Entry 8GTO (electron microscopy, 3.20 A resolution); this record covers chains A and H of the 9 polymer chains in the assembly.

Chain A:
Protein: Spike glycoprotein
From: Severe acute respiratory syndrome coronavirus 2
UniProt: P0DTC2 (SPIKE_SARS2); numbering as in UniProt; present here: 1-68, 71-1273
Sequence (1271 residues; row label = number of the first residue in the row; note: 2 numbers in that range are skipped by the numbering (no residue carries them; nothing is unmodelled there)):
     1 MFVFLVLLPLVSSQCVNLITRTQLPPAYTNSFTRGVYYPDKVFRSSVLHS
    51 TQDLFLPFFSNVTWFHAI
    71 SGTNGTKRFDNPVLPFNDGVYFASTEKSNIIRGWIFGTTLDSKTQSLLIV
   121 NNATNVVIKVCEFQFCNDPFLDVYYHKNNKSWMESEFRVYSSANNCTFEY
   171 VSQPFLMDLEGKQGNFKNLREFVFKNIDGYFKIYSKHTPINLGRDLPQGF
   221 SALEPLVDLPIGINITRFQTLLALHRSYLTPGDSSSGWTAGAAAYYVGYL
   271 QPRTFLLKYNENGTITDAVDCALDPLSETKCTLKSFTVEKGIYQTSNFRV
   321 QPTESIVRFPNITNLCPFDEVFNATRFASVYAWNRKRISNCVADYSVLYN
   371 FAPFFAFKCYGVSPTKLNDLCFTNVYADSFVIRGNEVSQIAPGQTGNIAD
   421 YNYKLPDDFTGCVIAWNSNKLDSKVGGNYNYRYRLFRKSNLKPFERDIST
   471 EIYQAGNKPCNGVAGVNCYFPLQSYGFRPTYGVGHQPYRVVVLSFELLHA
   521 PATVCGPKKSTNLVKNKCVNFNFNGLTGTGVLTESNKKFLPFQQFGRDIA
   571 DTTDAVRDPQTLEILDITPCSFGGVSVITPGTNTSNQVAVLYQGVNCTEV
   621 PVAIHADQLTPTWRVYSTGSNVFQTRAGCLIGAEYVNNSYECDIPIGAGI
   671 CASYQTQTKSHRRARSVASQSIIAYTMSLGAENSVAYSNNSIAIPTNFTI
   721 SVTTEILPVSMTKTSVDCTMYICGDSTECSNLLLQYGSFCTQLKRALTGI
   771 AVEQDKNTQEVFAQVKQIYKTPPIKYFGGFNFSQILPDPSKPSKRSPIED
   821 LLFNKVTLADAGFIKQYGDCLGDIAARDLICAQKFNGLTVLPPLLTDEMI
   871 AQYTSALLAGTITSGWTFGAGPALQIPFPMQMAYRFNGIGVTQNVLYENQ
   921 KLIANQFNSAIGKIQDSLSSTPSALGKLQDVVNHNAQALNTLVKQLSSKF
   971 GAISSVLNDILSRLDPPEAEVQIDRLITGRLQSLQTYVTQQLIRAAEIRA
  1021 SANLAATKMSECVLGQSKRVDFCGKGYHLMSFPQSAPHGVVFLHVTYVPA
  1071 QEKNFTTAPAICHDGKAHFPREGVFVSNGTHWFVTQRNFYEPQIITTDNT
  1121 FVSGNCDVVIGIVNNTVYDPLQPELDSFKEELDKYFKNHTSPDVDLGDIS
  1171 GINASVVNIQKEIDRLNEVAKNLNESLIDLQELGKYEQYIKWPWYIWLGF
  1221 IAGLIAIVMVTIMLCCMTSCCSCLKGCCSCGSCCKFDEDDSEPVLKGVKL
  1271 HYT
Not modelled in the structure: 1-24, 71-77, 145-152, 179-185, 247-257, 622-639, 677-689, 827-853, 940-943, 1147-1273
Differences from the reference sequence: variant Ile-19 (Thr in P0DTC2), Asp-142 (Gly in P0DTC2), Gly-213 (Val in P0DTC2), Asp-339 (Gly in P0DTC2), Phe-371 (Ser in P0DTC2), Pro-373 (Ser in P0DTC2), Phe-375 (Ser in P0DTC2), Ala-376 (Thr in P0DTC2), Asn-405 (Asp in P0DTC2), Ser-408 (Arg in P0DTC2), Asn-417 (Lys in P0DTC2), Lys-440 (Asn in P0DTC2), Arg-452 (Leu in P0DTC2), Asn-477 (Ser in P0DTC2), Lys-478 (Thr in P0DTC2), Ala-484 (Glu in P0DTC2), Val-486 (Phe in P0DTC2), Arg-498 (Gln in P0DTC2), Tyr-501 (Asn in P0DTC2), His-505 (Tyr in P0DTC2), Gly-614 (Asp in P0DTC2), Tyr-655 (His in P0DTC2), Lys-679 (Asn in P0DTC2), His-681 (Pro in P0DTC2), Lys-764 (Asn in P0DTC2), Tyr-796 (Asp in P0DTC2), Pro-817 (Phe in P0DTC2), Pro-892 (Ala in P0DTC2), Pro-899 (Ala in P0DTC2), Pro-942 (Ala in P0DTC2), His-954 (Gln in P0DTC2), Lys-969 (Asn in P0DTC2), Pro-986 (Lys in P0DTC2), Pro-987 (Val in P0DTC2)
Curated features (UniProtKB/Swiss-Prot):
  - region: Asn-280 to Cys-301 (Putative superantigen), Asn-448 to Tyr-451, Tyr-453 to Phe-456 (Immunodominant HLA epitope recognized by the CD8+), Ser-816 to Tyr-837 (Fusion peptide 1), Lys-835 to Phe-855 (Fusion peptide 2), Asp-1163 to Glu-1202 (Heptad repeat 2)
  - motif: Met-1237 to Cys-1241 (Binding to host endocytosis trafficking protein SNX27), Asp-1257 to Glu-1262 (Diacidic ER export motif (host COPII)), Ser-1261 to Gly-1267 (Binding to host plasma membrane localising/FERM domain proteins), Lys-1269 to Thr-1273 (KxHxx, ER retrieval signal (COPI))
  - site (Cleavage): Arg-685, Ser-686, Arg-815, Ser-816
  - lipidation (S-palmitoyl cysteine): Cys-1235, Cys-1236, Cys-1240, Cys-1241, Cys-1243, Cys-1247, Cys-1248, Cys-1250, Cys-1253, Cys-1254
  - glycosylation: Asn-17 (N-linked (GlcNAc...) (complex) asparagine), Asn-61 (N-linked (GlcNAc...) (hybrid) asparagine), Asn-74 (N-linked (GlcNAc...) (complex) asparagine), Asn-122 (N-linked (GlcNAc...) (hybrid) asparagine), Asn-149 (N-linked (GlcNAc...) (complex) asparagine), Asn-165 (N-linked (GlcNAc...) (complex) asparagine), Asn-234 (N-linked (GlcNAc...) (high mannose) asparagine), Asn-282 (N-linked (GlcNAc...) (complex) asparagine), Thr-323 (O-linked (GalNAc) threonine), Ser-325 (O-linked (HexNAc...) serine), Asn-331 (N-linked (GlcNAc...) (complex) asparagine), Asn-343 (N-linked (GlcNAc...) (complex) asparagine), Asn-603 (N-linked (GlcNAc...) (hybrid) asparagine), Asn-616 (N-linked (GlcNAc...) (complex) asparagine), Asn-657 (N-linked (GlcNAc...) (complex) asparagine), Thr-676 (O-linked (GlcNAc...) threonine), Thr-678 (O-linked (GlcNAc...) threonine), Asn-709 (N-linked (GlcNAc...) (high mannose) asparagine), Asn-717 (N-linked (GlcNAc...) (hybrid) asparagine), Asn-801 (N-linked (GlcNAc...) (hybrid) asparagine) and 6 more in UniProt
  - natural variant: Leu-5 (L5F: In strain: Iota/B.1.526), Ser-13 (S13I: In strain: Epsilon/B.1.427/B.1.429), Leu-18 (L18F: In strain: Beta/B.1.351, Gamma/P.1 and 1 more), Thr-20 (T20N: In strain: Gamma/P.1), Leu-24 to Ala-27 (sequence variant, change not given here; In strain: Omicron/BA.2, Omicron/BA.2.12.1 and 6 more), Pro-26 (P26S: In strain: Gamma/P.1), Gln-52 (Q52H: In strain: Omicron/EG.5.1), Ala-67 (A67V: In strain: Eta/B.1.525, Omicron/BA.1), Gly-75 (G75V: In strain: Lambda/C.37), Thr-76 (T76I: In strain: Lambda/C.37), Asp-80 (D80A: In strain: Beta/B.1.351), Val-83 (V83A: In strain: Omicron/XBB.1.5, Omicron/EG.5.1), 79 further natural variant entries in UniProt
  - mutagenesis: Asn-121 (N121Q: Partial loss of biliverdin affinity), Arg-190 (R190K: Partial loss of biliverdin affinity), Asn-234 (N234Q: Increased resistance to neutralizing antibodies), Asn-331 (N331Q: Reduced viral infectivity), Asn-343 (N343Q: Reduced viral infectivity), Tyr-453 (Y453F: Decreased HLA binding to NF9 epitope. Increased binding affinity to human ACE2), Ala-475 (A475V: Increased resistance to neutralizing antibodies), Val-483 (V483A: Increased resistance to neutralizing antibodies), Phe-490 (F490L: Increased resistance to neutralizing antibodies and human covalescent sera neutralization), Gln-493 (Q493N: Reduced host ACE2-binding affinity in vitro; Q493Y: Reduced host ACE2-binding affinity in vitro), His-519 (H519P: Increased resistance to human covalescent sera neutralization), Ser-673 (S673A: No effect on O-glycosylation by host GALNT1), 8 further mutagenesis entries in UniProt
Disulfides: Cys-131/Cys-166, Cys-291/Cys-301, Cys-336/Cys-361, Cys-379/Cys-432, Cys-391/Cys-525, Cys-480/Cys-488, Cys-538/Cys-590, Cys-617/Cys-649, Cys-743/Cys-749, Cys-1032/Cys-1043, Cys-1082/Cys-1126
Covalent attachments: N-acetylglucosamine (NAG) linked to Asn-61, Asn-122, Asn-165, Asn-234, Asn-282, Asn-331, Asn-343, Asn-603, Asn-616, Asn-657, Asn-709, Asn-717, Asn-801, Asn-1074, Asn-1098, Asn-1134
From the paper describing this entry:
  - conformationally variable residues: Phe-490

Chain H:
Protein: heavy chain of XGv282
From: Homo sapiens
Sequence (117 residues; each row starts with the number of its first residue):
     3 QLVQSGAEVKKPGSSVKVSCKASGDTFSSYTFSWVRQAPGQGLEWMGRSI
    53 PIVGKAIYAQEFQGRVTISADRSTTTVYMELSSLRSDDTAVYYCARDQSG
   103 FDFFYYDHWGQGTLVAV
Disulfides: Cys-22/Cys-96
From the paper describing this entry:
  - conformationally variable residues (side-chain flip): Phe-106

Chain A / chain H interface:
Contacting residue pairs - 19 pairs, chain A then chain H:
  Arg-346(A) / Ser-31(H)
  Lys-440(A) / Phe-103(H)
  Lys-440(A) / Asp-104(H)  salt bridge
  Lys-444(A) / Ser-101(H)  hydrogen bond
  Lys-444(A) / Gly-102(H)
  Lys-444(A) / Phe-103(H)
  Val-445(A) / Asp-104(H)
  Val-445(A) / Phe-105(H)
  Val-445(A) / Phe-106(H)
  Gly-446(A) / Arg-50(H)  hydrogen bond (backbone-side chain)
  Gly-446(A) / Phe-106(H)
  Tyr-449(A) / Arg-50(H)
  Tyr-449(A) / Ile-52(H)  hydrophobic
  Tyr-449(A) / Lys-57(H)  hydrogen bond
  Asn-450(A) / Ser-31(H)
  Arg-452(A) / Ile-54(H)  hydrogen bond (side chain-backbone)
  Arg-452(A) / Val-55(H)
  Leu-492(A) / Val-55(H)
  Arg-498(A) / Arg-50(H)
Other interface residues (no listed pair), chain A (14 interface residues in all): Asn-448, Phe-490, Gln-493, Ser-494
Other interface residues (no listed pair), chain H (13 interface residues in all): Arg-74
Interface features reported in the paper:
  - residue pairs: Arg-346(A)/Ser-31(H) (hydrogen bond), Lys-440(A)/Asp-104(H) (salt bridge), Lys-444(A)/Ser-101(H) (hydrogen bond), Gly-446(A)/Arg-50(H) (hydrogen bond), Tyr-449(A)/Arg-50(H), Tyr-449(A)/Lys-57(H) (cation-pi contact), Asn-450(A)/Ser-31(H)
  - epitope / paratope residues, chain A: Arg-346(A), Lys-440(A), Lys-444(A), Gly-446(A), Tyr-449(A), Asn-450(A), Arg-498(A)
  - epitope / paratope residues, chain H: Phe-106(H)

Summary:
The interface between chain A and chain H involves 14 residues on one side and 13 on the other; the contacts
include 4 hydrogen bonds and 1 salt bridge. Among the polar pairs are Lys-440(A)/Asp-104(H),
Lys-444(A)/Ser-101(H) and Gly-446(A)/Arg-50(H). The authors report hydrogen bonds between Arg-346(A) and
Ser-31(H), Lys-444(A) and Ser-101(H) and Gly-446(A) and Arg-50(H); a salt bridge between Lys-440(A) and
Asp-104(H); contacts between Tyr-449(A) and Arg-50(H) and Asn-450(A) and Ser-31(H). The paper reports
epitope/paratope residues Arg-346(A), Lys-440(A) and Phe-106(H) among others; conformational variability at
Phe-490(A) and Phe-106(H).
Chain A is Spike glycoprotein (Severe acute respiratory syndrome coronavirus 2) and chain H is heavy chain of
XGv282 (Homo sapiens); the structure, cryo-EM structure of Omicron BA.5 S protein in complex with XGv282, was
determined by electron microscopy (same publication as 8GTP and 8GTQ).
